Entry 2VDC (electron microscopy, 9.50 A resolution (very low resolution: no residue pairs are listed; an interface is given only as per-side residue counts)); this record covers chains A and C of the 12 polymer chains in the assembly.

# Chain A (and C)
Molecule: Glutamate synthase [NADPH] large chain
Organism: Azospirillum brasilense
Notes: EC 1.4.1.13; fragment: residues 37-1508, alpha subunit; chain C of this document is another copy of the same molecule, construct and numbering; everything in this record applies to it too
UniProt: Q05755 (GLTB_AZOBR); residues 1-1472 here correspond to UniProt positions 37-1508 (UniProt number = residue number + 36)
Sequence (1472 residues; numbered 1 to 1472; the number before each row is that of its first residue):
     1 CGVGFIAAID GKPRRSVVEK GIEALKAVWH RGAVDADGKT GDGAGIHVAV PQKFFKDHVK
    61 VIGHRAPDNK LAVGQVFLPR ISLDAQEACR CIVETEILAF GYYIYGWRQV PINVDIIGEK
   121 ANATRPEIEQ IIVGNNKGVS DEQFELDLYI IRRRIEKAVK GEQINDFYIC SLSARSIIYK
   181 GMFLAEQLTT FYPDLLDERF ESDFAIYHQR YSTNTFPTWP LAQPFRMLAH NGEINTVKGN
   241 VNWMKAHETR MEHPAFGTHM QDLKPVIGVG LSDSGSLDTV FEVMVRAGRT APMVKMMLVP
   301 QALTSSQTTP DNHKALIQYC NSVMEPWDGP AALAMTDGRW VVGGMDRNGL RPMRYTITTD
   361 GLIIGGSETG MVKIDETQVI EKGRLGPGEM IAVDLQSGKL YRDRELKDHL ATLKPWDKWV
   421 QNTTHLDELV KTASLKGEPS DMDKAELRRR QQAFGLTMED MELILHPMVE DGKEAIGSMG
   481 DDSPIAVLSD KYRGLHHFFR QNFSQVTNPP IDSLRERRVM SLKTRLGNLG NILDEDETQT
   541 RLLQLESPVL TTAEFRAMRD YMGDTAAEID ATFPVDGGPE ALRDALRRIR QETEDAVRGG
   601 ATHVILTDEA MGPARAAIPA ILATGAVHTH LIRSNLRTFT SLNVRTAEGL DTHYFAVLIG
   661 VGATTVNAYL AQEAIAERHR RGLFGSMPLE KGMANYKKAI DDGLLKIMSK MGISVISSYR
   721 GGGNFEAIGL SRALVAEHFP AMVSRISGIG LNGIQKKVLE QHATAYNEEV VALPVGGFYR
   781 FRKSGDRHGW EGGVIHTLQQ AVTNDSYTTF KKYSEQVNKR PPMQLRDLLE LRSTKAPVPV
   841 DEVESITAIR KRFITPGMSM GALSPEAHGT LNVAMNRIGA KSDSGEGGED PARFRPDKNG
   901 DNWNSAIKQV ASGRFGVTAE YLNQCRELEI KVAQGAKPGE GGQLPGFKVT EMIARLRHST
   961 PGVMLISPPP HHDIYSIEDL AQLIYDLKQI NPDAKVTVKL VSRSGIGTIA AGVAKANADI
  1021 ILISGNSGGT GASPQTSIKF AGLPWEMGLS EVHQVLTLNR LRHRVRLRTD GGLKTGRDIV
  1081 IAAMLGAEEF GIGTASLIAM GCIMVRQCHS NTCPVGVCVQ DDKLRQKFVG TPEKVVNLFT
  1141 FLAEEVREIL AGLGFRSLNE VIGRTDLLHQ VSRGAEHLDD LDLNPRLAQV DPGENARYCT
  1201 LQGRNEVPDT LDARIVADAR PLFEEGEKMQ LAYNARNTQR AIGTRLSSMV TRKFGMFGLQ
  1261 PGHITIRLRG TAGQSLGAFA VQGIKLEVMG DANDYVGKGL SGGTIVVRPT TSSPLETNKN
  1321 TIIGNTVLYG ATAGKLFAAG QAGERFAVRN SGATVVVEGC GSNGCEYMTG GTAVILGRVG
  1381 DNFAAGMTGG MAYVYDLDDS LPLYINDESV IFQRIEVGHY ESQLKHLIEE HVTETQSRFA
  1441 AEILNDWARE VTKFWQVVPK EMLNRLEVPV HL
Ion coordination: 3Fe-4S cluster Fe near Cys1102 (its only coordinating residue here)
Ligand contacts:
  - 2-oxoglutaric acid (AKG): Ser859, Ala862, Glu886, Phe915, Gln934, Lys937, Gly942, Gln943, Leu944, Arg957, Thr1030, Gly1031, Ala1032
  - 3Fe-4S cluster (F3S): Met479, Cys1102, Ile1103, Met1104, Val1105, Arg1106, Gln1107, Cys1108, Cys1113, Pro1114, Val1117, Cys1118
  - FMN (flavin mononucleotide): Met479, Pro856, Gly857, Met858, Ser859, Ala862, Gly885, Glu886, Gln909, Lys931, Gln934, Lys999, Ser1024, Ser1027, Gly1028, Gly1029, Thr1030, Gly1031, Asp1070, Gly1071, Gly1072, Ile1092, Gly1093, Thr1094, Leu1097
  - S-dioxymethionine (OMT): Cys1, His208, Gln209, Arg210, Tyr211, Gln223, His230, Asn231, Gly232, Glu233, Ser272, Asp273, Ser274, Glu978
Curated features (UniProtKB/Swiss-Prot):
  - active site: Cys1 (For GATase activity)
  - binding site (FMN): Leu1049 to Arg1106
  - binding site ([3Fe-4S] cluster): Cys1102, Cys1108, Cys1113
What the authors report for this chain:
  - self-association interface (contacts with another copy of this molecule): Asn804 to Asp805, Val840 to Ala848, Asn876 to Gly879, Pro896 to Asn902, Glu1224 to Lys1228, Lys1228 to Asn1234, Arg1438 to Arg1449

# Interface between chain A and chain C
At this resolution (10 A) residue pairs are not listed: 20 residues of chain A and 17 of chain C lie at the interface.

# Summary
The interface between chain A and chain C involves 20 residues on one side and 17 on the other. Bound to chain
A: S-dioxymethionine, flavin mononucleotide, 2-oxoglutaric acid and 3Fe-4S cluster. The paper reports a
self-association interface involving Asn804(A), Val840(A) and Asn876(A) among others.
Both chains are Glutamate synthase [NADPH] large chain (Azospirillum brasilense). Entry 2VDC (The 9.5 A
resolution structure of glutamate synthase from cryo-electron microscopy and its oligomerization behavior in
...) was determined by electron microscopy.
